Entry 7EGR (X-ray diffraction, 2.50 A resolution); this record covers chains C and D of the 9 polymer chains in the assembly.

== Chain C ==
Molecule: Soluble acetylcholine receptor
Organism: Aplysia californica
Reference sequence: Q8WSF8 (Q8WSF8_APLCA); numbering as in UniProt (aligned over 20-223)
Amino-acid sequence (204 residues; each row starts with the number of its first residue):
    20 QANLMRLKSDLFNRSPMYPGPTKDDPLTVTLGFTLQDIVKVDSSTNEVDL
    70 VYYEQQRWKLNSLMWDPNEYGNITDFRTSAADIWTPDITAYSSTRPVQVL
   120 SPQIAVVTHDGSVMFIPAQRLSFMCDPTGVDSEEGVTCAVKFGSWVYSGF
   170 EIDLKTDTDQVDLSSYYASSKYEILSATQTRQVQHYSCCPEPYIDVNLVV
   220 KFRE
Sequence notes: conflict Val60 (Ala in Q8WSF8), Val155 (Ala in Q8WSF8)
Cystine bridges: Cys144-Cys157

== Chain D ==
Molecule: Soluble acetylcholine receptor
Organism: Aplysia californica
Reference sequence: Q8WSF8 (Q8WSF8_APLCA); residue numbers follow UniProt; this construct covers 19-224
Amino-acid sequence (206 residues; row label = number of the first residue in the row):
    19 SQANLMRLKSDLFNRSPMYPGPTKDDPLTVTLGFTLQDIVKVDSSTNEVD
    69 LVYYEQQRWKLNSLMWDPNEYGNITDFRTSAADIWTPDITAYSSTRPVQV
   119 LSPQIAVVTHDGSVMFIPAQRLSFMCDPTGVDSEEGVTCAVKFGSWVYSG
   169 FEIDLKTDTDQVDLSSYYASSKYEILSATQTRQVQHYSCCPEPYIDVNLV
   219 VKFRER
Sequence notes: conflict Val60 (Ala in Q8WSF8), Val155 (Ala in Q8WSF8)
Cystine bridges: Cys144-Cys157, Cys207-Cys208
Metal / ion sites: Mg2+: Glu170 (shared with 1 residue of chain M)

== Chain C / chain D interface ==
Residue-residue contacts (47):
  Pro35(C) - Met24(D)  hydrophobic
  Met36(C) - Met24(D)
  Pro38(C) - Leu23(D)
  Pro38(C) - Met24(D)  hydrophobic
  Thr41(C) - Ser19(D)
  Thr41(C) - Leu23(D)
  Lys42(C) - Asp94(D)  salt bridge
  Asp43(C) - Ser19(D)
  Asp44(C) - Ser19(D)
  Asp44(C) - Gln20(D)  hydrogen bond
  Ser62(C) - Lys190(D)
  Ser63(C) - Lys190(D)
  Thr64(C) - Val58(D)
  Asn65(C) - Ser188(D)  hydrogen bond (side chain-backbone)
  Asn65(C) - Lys190(D)
  Glu66(C) - Val58(D)
  Glu66(C) - Arg139(D)  salt bridge
  Asp106(C) - Pro121(D)
  Asp106(C) - Ile123(D)
  Thr108(C) - Leu119(D)
  Thr108(C) - Pro121(D)
  Tyr110(C) - Gln55(D)
  Tyr110(C) - Tyr72(D)  hydrogen bond (backbone-side chain)
  Ser112(C) - Val70(D)
  Ser112(C) - Leu119(D)
  Thr113(C) - Arg139(D)  hydrogen bond (backbone-side chain)
  Arg114(C) - Gln117(D)  hydrogen bond
  Arg114(C) - Leu119(D)
  Arg114(C) - Arg139(D)
  Pro115(C) - Gln117(D)
  Pro115(C) - Val118(D)
  Pro115(C) - Leu119(D)
  Met143(C) - Gln55(D)
  Met143(C) - Asp56(D)
  Met143(C) - Val70(D)  hydrophobic
  Met143(C) - Tyr186(D)
  Cys144(C) - Tyr186(D)  hydrogen bond (backbone-side chain)
  Asp145(C) - Tyr186(D)  hydrogen bond (backbone-side chain)
  Asp145(C) - Ser188(D)
  Trp164(C) - Tyr72(D)  hydrophobic
  Trp164(C) - Ser120(D)
  Trp164(C) - Pro121(D)
  Trp164(C) - Ile135(D)  hydrogen bond (side chain-backbone)
  Val165(C) - Arg96(D)  hydrogen bond (backbone-side chain)
  Val165(C) - Ile123(D)  hydrophobic
  Tyr166(C) - Arg96(D)
  Glu170(C) - Arg96(D)  salt bridge
Interface residues without a listed pair, chain C (30 interface residues in all): Gly39, Ser111, Thr147, Ser167
Interface residues without a listed pair, chain D (28 interface residues in all): Lys27, Lys59, Val125, Ala137, Ser189, Arg224

== Overview ==
Chain C and chain D form an interface of 30 and 28 residues respectively; the contacts include 9 hydrogen
bonds and 3 salt bridges. Polar pairs include Lys42(C)-Asp94(D), Glu66(C)-Arg139(D) and Glu170(C)-Arg96(D).
Chain C is Soluble acetylcholine receptor and chain D is Soluble acetylcholine receptor, both from Aplysia
californica; the structure, Co-crystal structure of Ac-AChBPP in complex with RgIA, was determined by X-ray
diffraction.
